Entry 6JCS (electron microscopy, 3.18 A resolution); this record covers chains A and R.

Chain A:
Molecule: Capsid protein
Source organism: Adeno-associated virus - 5
UniProtKB: Q9YIJ1 (Q9YIJ1_9VIRU); residues 209-724 here = UniProt positions 209-724
Chain sequence (516 residues; each row starts with the number of its first residue):
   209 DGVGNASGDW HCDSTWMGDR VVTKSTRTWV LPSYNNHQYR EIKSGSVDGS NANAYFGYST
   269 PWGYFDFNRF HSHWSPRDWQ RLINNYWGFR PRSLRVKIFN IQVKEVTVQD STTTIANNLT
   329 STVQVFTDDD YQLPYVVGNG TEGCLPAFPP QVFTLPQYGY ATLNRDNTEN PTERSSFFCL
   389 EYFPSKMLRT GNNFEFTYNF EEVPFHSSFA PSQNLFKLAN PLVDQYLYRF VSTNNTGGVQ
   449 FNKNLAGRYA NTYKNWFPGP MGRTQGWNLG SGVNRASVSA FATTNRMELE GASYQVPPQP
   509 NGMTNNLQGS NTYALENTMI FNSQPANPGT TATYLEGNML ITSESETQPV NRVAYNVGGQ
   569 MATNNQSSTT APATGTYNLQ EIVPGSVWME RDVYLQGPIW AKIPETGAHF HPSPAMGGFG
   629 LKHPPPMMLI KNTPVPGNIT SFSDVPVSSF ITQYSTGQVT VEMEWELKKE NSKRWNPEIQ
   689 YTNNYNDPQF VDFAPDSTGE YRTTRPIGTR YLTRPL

Chain R:
Molecule: Dyslexia-associated protein KIAA0319-like protein
Source organism: Homo sapiens
Notes: fragment: pkd1
UniProtKB: Q8IZA0 (K319L_HUMAN); numbering as in UniProt (aligned over 305-401)
Chain sequence (97 residues; row label = number of the first residue in the row):
   305 VIKELVVSAG ESVQITLPKN EVQLNAYVLQ EPPKGETYTY DWQLITHPRD YSGEMEGKHS
   365 QILKLSKLTP GLYEFKVIVE GQNAHGEGYV NVTVKPE
Curated features (UniProtKB/Swiss-Prot):
  - glycosylation: N395 (N-linked (GlcNAc...) asparagine)
What the authors report for this chain:
  - post-translational modification sites: N395 (proposed by the authors, not directly observed)

How chain A and chain R interact:
Residue-residue contacts (27):
  S319(A) - V305(R)
  S531(A) - R353(R)
  Q532(A) - T350(R)
  Q532(A) - H351(R)  hydrogen bond (side chain-backbone)
  N535(A) - I349(R)
  A540(A) - L376(R)  hydrophobic
  A540(A) - E378(R)
  T541(A) - L376(R)
  Y542(A) - L376(R)  hydrophobic
  L543(A) - G375(R)
  L543(A) - T397(R)
  L543(A) - V398(R)
  G545(A) - P352(R)
  G545(A) - R353(R)  hydrogen bond (backbone-backbone)
  G545(A) - P374(R)
  N546(A) - H351(R)
  N546(A) - P352(R)
  N546(A) - L376(R)
  M547(A) - R353(R)  hydrogen bond (backbone-side chain)
  Q697(A) - S356(R)
  F698(A) - R353(R)
  F698(A) - Y355(R)
  E708(A) - H351(R)  salt bridge
  R710(A) - H351(R)
  R710(A) - Y355(R)  hydrogen bond (side chain-backbone)
  T712(A) - R353(R)  hydrogen bond (side chain-backbone)
  T712(A) - D354(R)
Interface residues without a listed pair, chain A (19 interface residues in all): E544, L548, T711
Interface residues without a listed pair, chain R (16 interface residues in all): K371
Interface features reported in the paper:
  - residue pairs: S319(A)-V305(R), S531(A)-R353(R)
  - interface residues, chain A: S531(A), Q532(A), N535(A), A540(A), Q697(A), F698(A), E708(A), R710(A), T712(A)
  - hot spots on chain A (mutagenesis) - Q532A, Y542A, N546A, F698A, E708A, R710A: decreased binding to Dyslexia-associated protein KIAA0319-like protein (chain R)
  - interface residues, chain R: I349(R), T350(R), H351(R), P352(R), R353(R), D354(R), S356(R), L376(R), E378(R), T397(R)
  - hot spots on chain R (mutagenesis) - R353A, L376A, E378A: abolished binding to Capsid protein (chain A)
  - hot spots on chain R (mutagenesis) - D354A (100-fold), S356A (100-fold), T397A (100-fold): decreased binding to Capsid protein (chain A)
  - hot spots on chain R (mutagenesis) - I349A (Kd 0.007 uM): increased binding to Capsid protein (chain A)

In short:
Chain A and chain R form an interface of 19 and 16 residues respectively, with 5 hydrogen bonds and 1 salt
bridge. Polar pairs include E708(A)-H351(R), Q532(A)-H351(R) and M547(A)-R353(R). The paper describes contacts
between S319(A) and V305(R) and S531(A) and R353(R). The paper reports that Q532A, Y542A and N546A of chain A,
among others, reduce binding to Dyslexia-associated protein KIAA0319-like protein (chain R); interface
residues S531(A), Q532(A) and I349(R) among others; 13 substitutions were tested in all.
Here chain A is Capsid protein (Adeno-associated virus - 5) and chain R is Dyslexia-associated protein
KIAA0319-like protein (Homo sapiens). Entry 6JCS (AAV5 in complex with AAVR) was determined by electron
microscopy together with 6JCQ, 6JCR and 6JCT from the same study.
